Entry 9CTZ (electron microscopy, 2.67 A resolution); this record covers chains B and D of the 4 polymer chains in the assembly.

# Chain B (and D)
Protein: Nitrogenase molybdenum-iron protein beta chain
Organism: Azotobacter vinelandii
Notes: EC 1.18.6.1; chain D of this document is another copy of the same molecule, construct and numbering; everything in this record applies to it too
Reference sequence: P07329 (NIFK_AZOVI); residue numbers follow UniProt; this construct covers 1-523
Amino-acid sequence (523 residues; each row starts with the number of its first residue):
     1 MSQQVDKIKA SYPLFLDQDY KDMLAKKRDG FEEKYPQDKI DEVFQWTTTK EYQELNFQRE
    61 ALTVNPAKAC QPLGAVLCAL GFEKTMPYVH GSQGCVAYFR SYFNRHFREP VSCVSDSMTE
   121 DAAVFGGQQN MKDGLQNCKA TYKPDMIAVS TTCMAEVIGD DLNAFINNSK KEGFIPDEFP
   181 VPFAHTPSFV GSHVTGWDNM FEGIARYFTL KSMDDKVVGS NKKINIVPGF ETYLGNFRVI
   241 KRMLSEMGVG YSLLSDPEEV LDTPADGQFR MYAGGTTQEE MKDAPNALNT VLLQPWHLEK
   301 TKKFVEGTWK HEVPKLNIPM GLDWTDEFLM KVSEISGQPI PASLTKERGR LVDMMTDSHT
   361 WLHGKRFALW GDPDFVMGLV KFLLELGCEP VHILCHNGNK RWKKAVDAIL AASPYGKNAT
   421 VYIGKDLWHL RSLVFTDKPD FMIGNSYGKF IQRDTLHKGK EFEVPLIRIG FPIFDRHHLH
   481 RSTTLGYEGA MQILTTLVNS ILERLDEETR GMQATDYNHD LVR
Not modelled in the structure: 1
Metal / ion sites: fe(8)-S(7) cluster Fe: Cys70, Cys95, Cys153, Ser188 (shared with 3 residues of chain A); Fe ion site 1: Arg108, Glu109 (shared with Asp353(D), Asp357(D) of chain D); Fe ion site 2: Asp353, Asp357 (shared with Arg108(D), Glu109(D) of chain D)
Ligand contacts: fe(8)-S(7) cluster (CLF): Cys70, Pro72, Ser92, Gly94, Cys95, Tyr98, Phe99, Thr152, Cys153, Ser188
Curated features (UniProtKB/Swiss-Prot):
  - binding site ([8Fe-7S] cluster): Cys70, Cys95, Cys153, Ser188

# Chain B / chain D interface
Residue-residue contacts - 137 pairs, chain B then chain D:
  Ser11(B) with Tyr517(D), hydrogen bond (backbone-side chain); Asn518(D), hydrogen bond
  Tyr12(B) with Glu508(D); Thr509(D); Thr515(D); Tyr517(D); Asn518(D)
  Phe15(B) with Tyr517(D)
  Leu16(B) with Ala514(D); Thr515(D)
  Lys34(B) with Gln513(D), hydrogen bond
  Gln37(B) with Gln513(D), hydrogen bond
  Arg105(B) with Val522(D)
  Arg108(B) with Asp357(D); Arg523(D), hydrogen bond (side chain-backbone)
  Glu109(B) with Asp353(D)
  Arg238(B) with Arg350(D)
  Glu259(B) with Lys346(D), salt bridge; Arg350(D), salt bridge
  Asp262(B) with Arg350(D), salt bridge
  Pro264(B) with Lys346(D); Gly349(D); Arg350(D)
  Ala265(B) with Gly349(D), hydrogen bond (backbone-backbone); Val352(D); Asp353(D)
  Lys346(B) with Glu259(D), salt bridge; Pro264(D)
  Gly349(B) with Pro264(D); Ala265(D), hydrogen bond (backbone-backbone)
  Arg350(B) with Arg238(D); Glu259(D), salt bridge; Asp262(D), salt bridge; Pro264(D)
  Val352(B) with Ala265(D)
  Asp353(B) with Glu109(D); Ala265(D)
  Met354(B) with His478(D); Arg481(D)
  Asp357(B) with Arg108(D); His477(D); His478(D)
  Ser358(B) with His477(D), hydrogen bond; His478(D), hydrogen bond
  Trp361(B) with His477(D)
  Ser446(B) with Leu521(D)
  Tyr447(B) with Leu521(D), hydrophobic
  Lys449(B) with Asp506(D), salt bridge; His519(D); Asp520(D), hydrogen bond (side chain-backbone)
  Phe450(B) with His519(D); Leu521(D), hydrophobic
  Gln452(B) with Arg510(D)
  Arg453(B) with Arg510(D); Met512(D); Asp516(D), salt bridge
  Asp454(B) with Met512(D)
  Leu456(B) with Arg510(D)
  His457(B) with Met512(D)
  Glu463(B) with Arg510(D)
  Arg468(B) with Asp506(D), salt bridge
  Phe474(B) with Leu521(D); Val522(D); Arg523(D), hydrogen bond (backbone-backbone)
  Asp475(B) with Leu502(D); Asp506(D); Leu521(D), hydrogen bond (backbone-backbone); Arg523(D)
  Arg476(B) with Asn499(D); Leu502(D); Glu503(D); Asp506(D), salt bridge
  His477(B) with Asp357(D); Ser358(D), hydrogen bond; Trp361(D); Thr495(D); Val498(D); Asn499(D), hydrogen bond (backbone-side chain); Leu502(D); Arg523(D), hydrogen bond (side chain-backbone)
  His478(B) with Met354(D); Asp357(D); Ser358(D), hydrogen bond; Leu494(D); Thr495(D)
  Leu479(B) with Asn499(D)
  Arg481(B) with Met354(D)
  Met491(B) with Arg481(D)
  Leu494(B) with His478(D)
  Thr495(B) with His477(D); His478(D)
  Val498(B) with His477(D)
  Asn499(B) with Arg476(D); His477(D), hydrogen bond (side chain-backbone); Leu479(D)
  Leu502(B) with Asp475(D); Arg476(D); His477(D)
  Glu503(B) with Arg476(D)
  Asp506(B) with Lys449(D), salt bridge; Arg468(D), salt bridge; Asp475(D); Arg476(D), salt bridge
  Glu508(B) with Tyr12(D)
  Thr509(B) with Tyr12(D)
  Arg510(B) with Gln452(D); Arg453(D); Leu456(D); Glu463(D)
  Met512(B) with Arg453(D); Asp454(D); His457(D)
  Gln513(B) with Lys34(D), hydrogen bond; Gln37(D), hydrogen bond
  Ala514(B) with Leu16(D)
  Thr515(B) with Tyr12(D); Leu16(D)
  Asp516(B) with Arg453(D), salt bridge
  Tyr517(B) with Ser11(D), hydrogen bond (side chain-backbone); Tyr12(D); Phe15(D)
  Asn518(B) with Ser11(D), hydrogen bond; Tyr12(D)
  His519(B) with Lys449(D); Phe450(D)
  Asp520(B) with Lys449(D), hydrogen bond (backbone-side chain)
  Leu521(B) with Ser446(D); Tyr447(D), hydrophobic; Phe450(D), hydrophobic; Phe474(D); Asp475(D), hydrogen bond (backbone-backbone)
  Val522(B) with Arg105(D); Phe474(D)
  Arg523(B) with Arg108(D), hydrogen bond (backbone-side chain); Phe474(D), hydrogen bond (backbone-backbone); Asp475(D); His477(D), hydrogen bond (backbone-side chain)
Also at the interface, not in a pair above, chain B (66 interface residues in all): Thr263, Leu505
Also at the interface, not in a pair above, chain D (66 interface residues in all): Thr263, Met491, Leu505

# In short
Chain B and chain D each contribute 66 residues to their interface, with 26 hydrogen bonds and 14 salt
bridges. Polar pairs include Glu259(B)-Lys346(D), Glu259(B)-Arg350(D) and Asp262(B)-Arg350(D). Bound to chain
B: fe(8)-S(7) cluster. From UniProt: 4 [8Fe-7S] cluster-binding residues on chain B.
Both chains are Nitrogenase molybdenum-iron protein beta chain (Azotobacter vinelandii). Entry 9CTZ
(Azotobacter vinelandii MoFeP (C2 symmetry)) was determined by electron microscopy, deposited together with
9CU0, 9CU1 and 9CU2.
